PDB entry 5YKG | electron microscopy, 4.57 A resolution (low resolution: residue-level contacts below are approximate; hydrogen-bond / salt-bridge calls are withheld) | chains A and B of the 8 polymer chains in the assembly

== Chain A ==
Molecule: ATP-sensitive inward rectifier potassium channel 11
Source organism: Mus musculus
Reference sequence: Q61743 (KCJ11_MOUSE); numbering as in UniProt (aligned over 1-390)
Amino-acid sequence (390 residues; numbered 1 to 390; the number before each row is that of its first residue):
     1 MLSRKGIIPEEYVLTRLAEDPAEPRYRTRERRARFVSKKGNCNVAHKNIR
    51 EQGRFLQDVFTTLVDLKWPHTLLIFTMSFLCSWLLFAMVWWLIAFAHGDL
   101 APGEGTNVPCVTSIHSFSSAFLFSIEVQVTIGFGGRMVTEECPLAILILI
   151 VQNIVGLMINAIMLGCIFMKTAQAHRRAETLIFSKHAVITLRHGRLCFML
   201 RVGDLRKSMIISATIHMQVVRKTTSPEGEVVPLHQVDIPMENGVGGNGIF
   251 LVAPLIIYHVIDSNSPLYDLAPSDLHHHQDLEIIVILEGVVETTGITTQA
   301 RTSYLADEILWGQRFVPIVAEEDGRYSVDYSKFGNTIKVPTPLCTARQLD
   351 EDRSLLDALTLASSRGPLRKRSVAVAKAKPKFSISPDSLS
Not modelled in the structure: 1-31, 357-390
Disulfide bonds: C110-C142
Ligand contacts:
  - ATP-gamma-S (AGS; phosphothiophosphoric acid-adenylate ester), molecule 1: N48, I49, R50
  - ATP-gamma-S (AGS), molecule 2: I182, F183, S184, K185, L205, Y330, S331, F333, G334
Curated features (UniProtKB/Swiss-Prot):
  - motif: T130 to G135 (Selectivity filter)
  - binding site (ATP): N48, R50, Y330
  - binding site (K(+)): T130, F133
  - binding site (a 1,2-diacyl-sn-glycero-3-phospho-(1D-myo-inositol-4,5-bisphosphate)): R176
  - site: N160 (Role in the control of polyamine-mediated channel gating and in the blocking by intracellular magnesium)
  - modified residue: T341 (Phosphothreonine), S385 (Phosphoserine)

== Chain B ==
Molecule: ATP-binding cassette sub-family C member 8 isoform X2
Source organism: Mesocricetus auratus
Reference sequence: A0A1U7R319 (A0A1U7R319_MESAU); numbering as in UniProt (aligned over 1-1582)
Amino-acid sequence (1582 residues; each row starts with the number of its first residue):
     1 MPLAFCGTENHSAAYRVDQGVLNNGCFVDALNVVPHVFLLFITFPILFIG
    51 WGSQSSKVHIHHSTWLHFPGHNLRWILTFILLFVLVCEIAEGILSDGVTE
   101 SRHLHLYMPAGMAFMAAITSVVYYHNIETSNFPKLLIALLIYWTLAFITK
   151 TIKFVKFYDHAIGFSQLRFCLTGLLVILYGMLLLVEVNVIRVRRYIFFKT
   201 PREVKPPEDLQDLGVRFLQPFVNLLSKGTYWWMNAFIKTAHKKPIDLRAI
   251 GKLPIAMRALTNYQRLCVAFDAQARKDTQSPQGARAIWRALCHAFGRRLI
   301 LSSTFRILADLLGFAGPLCIFGIVDHLGKENHVFQPKTQFLGVYFVSSQE
   351 FLGNAYVLAVLLFLALLLQRTFLQASYYVAIETGINLRGAIQTKIYNKIM
   401 HLSTSNLSMGEMTAGQICNLVAIDTNQLMWFFFLCPNLWAMPVQIIVGVI
   451 LLYYILGVSALIGAAVIILLAPVQYFVATKLSQAQRSTLEHSNERLKQTN
   501 EMLRGMKLLKLYAWESIFCSRVEVTRRKEMTSLRAFAVYTSISIFMNTAI
   551 PIAAVLITFVGHVSFFKESDLSPSVAFASLSLFHILVTPLFLLSSVVRST
   601 VKALVSVQKLSEFLSSAEIREEQCAPREPAPQGQAGKYQAVPLKVVNRKR
   651 PAREEVRDLLGPLQRLAPSMDGDADNFCVQIIGGFFTWTPDGIPTLSNIT
   701 IRIPRGQLTMIVGQVGCGKSSLLLATLGEMQKVSGAVFWNSNLPDSEGED
   751 PSSPERETAAGSDIRSRGPVAYASQKPWLLNATVEENITFESPFNKQRYK
   801 MVIEACSLQPDIDILPHGDQTQIGERGINLSGGQRQRISVARALYQQTNV
   851 VFLDDPFSALDVHLSDHLMQAGILELLRDDKRTVVLVTHKLQYLPHADWI
   901 IAMKDGTIQREGTLKDFQRSECQLFEHWKTLMNRQDQELEKETVMERKAS
   951 EPSQGLPRAMSSRDGLLLDEEEEEEEAAESEEDDNLSSVLHQRAKIPWRA
  1001 CTKYLSSAGILLLSLLVFSQLLKHMVLVAIDYWLAKWTDSALVLSPAARN
  1051 CSLSQECDLDQSVYAMVFTLLCSLGIVLCLVTSVTVEWTGLKVAKRLHRS
  1101 LLNRIILAPMRFFETTPLGSILNRFSSDCNTIDQHIPSTLECLSRSTLLC
  1151 VSALTVISYVTPVFLVALLPLAVVCYFIQKYFRVASRDLQQLDDTTQLPL
  1201 LSHFAETVEGLTTIRAFRYEARFQQKLLEYTDSNNIASLFLTAANRWLEV
  1251 RMEYIGACVVLIAAATSISNSLHRELSAGLVGLGLTYALMVSNYLNWMVR
  1301 NLADMEIQLGAVKRIHALLKTEAESYEGLLAPSLIPKNWPDQGKIQIQNL
  1351 SVRYDSSLKPVLKHVNALISPGQKIGICGRTGSGKSSFSLAFFRMVDMFE
  1401 GRIIIDGIDIAKLPLHTLRSRLSIILQDPVLFSGTIRFNLDPEKKCSDST
  1451 LWEALEIAQLKLVVKALPGGLDAIITEGGENFSQGQRQLFCLARAFVRKT
  1501 SIFIMDEATASIDMATENILQKVVMTAFADRTVVTIAHRVHTILSADLVM
  1551 VLKRGAILEFDKPETLLSQKDSVFASFVRADK
Not modelled in the structure: 1-23, 53-62, 97-102, 161-166, 278-282, 330-353, 407-410, 617-677, 740-767, 922-995, 1041-1059, 1322-1331, 1580-1582
Ligand contacts:
  - ATP-gamma-S (AGS; phosphothiophosphoric acid-adenylate ester): T404, S405, W688, Q714, V715, G716, C717, G718, K719, S720, S721, Q775
  - Glyburide (GBM; 5-chloro-N-(2-{4-[(cyclohexylcarbamoyl)sulfamoyl]phenyl}ethyl)-2-methoxybenzamide): R306, Y377, I381, W430, F433, L434, N437, L592, S1238, L1241, T1242, N1245, R1246, R1300
Reported in the primary citation:
  - mutagenesis - Y230A, W232A: decreased binding to Glyburide (citing earlier work)
  - mutagenesis - K1385M: decreased binding to Mg-ADP (citing earlier work)

== How chain A and chain B interact ==
Contacting residue pairs - 22 pairs, chain A then chain B:
  K47(A) with L213(B)
  N48(A) with K205(B)
  Q52(A) with T200(B)
  L56(A) with F132(B)
  Q57(A) with K134(B)
  V59(A) with I49(B)
  L63(A) with I49(B)
  H70(A) with W51(B); G52(B)
  I74(A) with P45(B); I49(B)
  M77(A) with F44(B); F48(B)
  S78(A) with P45(B)
  C81(A) with F41(B)
  L84(A) with F41(B)
  L85(A) with F41(B)
  M88(A) with V34(B)
  W91(A) with A30(B)
  L92(A) with F27(B)
  F95(A) with F27(B)
  A96(A) with F27(B)
Other interface residues (no listed pair), chain A (22 interface residues in all): F55, L66, L73
Other interface residues (no listed pair), chain B (19 interface residues in all): C26, V33, F38, P133

== In short ==
22 residues of chain A face 19 of chain B across their interface. Ligands of chain A: ATP-gamma-S. Bound to
chain B: Glyburide and ATP-gamma-S. From the paper: Y230A and W232A of chain B reduce binding to Glyburide;
K1385M of chain B reduces binding to Mg-ADP.
Chain A is ATP-sensitive inward rectifier potassium channel 11 (Mus musculus) and chain B is ATP-binding
cassette sub-family C member 8 isoform X2 (Mesocricetus auratus); the structure, Structure of pancreatic
ATP-sensitive potassium channel bound with glibenclamide and ATPgammaS (Class2 at 4.57A), was determined by
electron microscopy together with 5YKE, 5YKF, 5YW8, 5YW9, 5YWA, 5YWB and 5YWC from the same study.
